Entry 1KMV (X-ray diffraction, 1.05 A resolution); this record covers chain A.

[Chain A]
Molecule: Dihydrofolate reductase
Source organism: Homo sapiens
Notes: EC 1.5.1.3
UniProt: P00374 (DYR_HUMAN); residues 1-186 here = UniProt positions 1-186
Chain sequence (186 residues; each row starts with the number of its first residue):
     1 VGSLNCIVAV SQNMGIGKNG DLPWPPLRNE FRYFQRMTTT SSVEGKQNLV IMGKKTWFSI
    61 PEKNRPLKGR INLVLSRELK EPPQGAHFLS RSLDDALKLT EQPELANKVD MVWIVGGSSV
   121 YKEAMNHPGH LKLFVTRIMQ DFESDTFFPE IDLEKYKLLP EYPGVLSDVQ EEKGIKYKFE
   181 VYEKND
Residues lining bound ligands:
  - sri-9662 (LII; (Z)-6-(2-[2,5-dimethoxyphenyl]ethen-1-yl)-2,4-diamino-5-methylpyrido[2,3-d]pyrimidine): I7, V8, A9, L22, E30, F31, F34, T56, S59, I60, P61, N64, V115, Y121, T136
  - NADPH (NDP; NADPH dihydro-nicotinamide-adenine-dinucleotide phosphate): V8, A9, I16, G17, K18, G20, D21, L22, W24, G53, K54, K55, T56, S59, L75, S76, R77, E78, L79, R91, S92, L93, V115, G116, G117, S118, S119, V120, Y121, E123, T146

[In short]
Bound to chain A: sri-9662 and NADPH.
Chain A is Dihydrofolate reductase (Homo sapiens); the structure, Human dihydrofolate reductase complexed with
NADPH and (z)-6-(2-[2,5-dimethoxyphenyl]ethen-1-yl)-2,4-diamino-5-methylpyrido[2,3-d]pyrimidine (sri-9662), a
lipophilic antifolate, was determined by X-ray diffraction, deposited together with 1KMS.
